PDB entry 3AEV | X-ray diffraction, 2.80 A resolution | chains B and C of the 3 polymer chains in the assembly

[Chain B]
Name: Putative uncharacterized protein PH1566
Source organism: Pyrococcus horikoshii
Reference sequence: O59282 (O59282_PYRHO); numbering as in UniProt (aligned over 1-219)
Chain sequence (219 residues; row label = number of the first residue in the row):
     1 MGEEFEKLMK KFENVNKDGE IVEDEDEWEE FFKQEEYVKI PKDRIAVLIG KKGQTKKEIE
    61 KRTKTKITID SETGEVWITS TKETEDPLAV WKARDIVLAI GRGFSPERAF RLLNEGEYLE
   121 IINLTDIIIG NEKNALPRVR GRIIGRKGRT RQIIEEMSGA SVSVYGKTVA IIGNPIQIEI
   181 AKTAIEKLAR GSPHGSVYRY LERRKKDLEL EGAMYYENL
Not modelled in the structure: 1-25, 129-134, 209-219

[Chain C]
Molecule: 11-nt RNA strand
Sequence (11 nucleotides; row label = number of the first residue in the row):
     1 GGAUCACCUC C

[How chain B and chain C interact]
Pairs across the interface (48):
  Asp-43(B) / U9(C)  base contact
  Arg-44(B) / C8(C)  hydrogen bond to the base
  Ile-45(B) / C10(C)  base contact
  Ala-46(B) / U9(C)  phosphate contact
  Ala-46(B) / C10(C)  sugar contact
  Val-47(B) / C8(C)  base contact
  Val-47(B) / U9(C)  sugar contact
  Ile-49(B) / C10(C)  sugar contact
  Ile-49(B) / C11(C)  sugar contact
  Gly-50(B) / C10(C)  sugar contact
  Gly-50(B) / C11(C)  phosphate contact
  Lys-51(B) / U9(C)  phosphate contact
  Lys-51(B) / C10(C)  phosphate contact
  Lys-51(B) / C11(C)  phosphate contact
  Lys-52(B) / C11(C)  hydrogen bond to the phosphate
  Gly-53(B) / C11(C)  sugar contact
  Lys-56(B) / C11(C)  hydrogen bond to the base
  Lys-57(B) / C11(C)  sugar contact
  Ile-69(B) / C11(C)  hydrogen bond to the base
  Ser-71(B) / C10(C)  hydrogen bond to the base
  Ser-71(B) / C11(C)  hydrogen bond to the base
  Phe-104(B) / C8(C)  base contact
  Ser-105(B) / C7(C)  hydrogen bond to the base
  Ser-105(B) / C8(C)  base contact
  Pro-106(B) / C8(C)  sugar contact
  Pro-137(B) / U4(C)  base contact
  Arg-140(B) / U4(C)  hydrogen bond to the base
  Gly-141(B) / A3(C)  hydrogen bond to the sugar
  Gly-141(B) / U4(C)  phosphate contact
  Arg-142(B) / A3(C)  hydrogen bond to the sugar
  Ile-144(B) / U4(C)  sugar contact
  Ile-144(B) / C5(C)  base contact
  Gly-145(B) / A3(C)  base contact
  Gly-145(B) / U4(C)  sugar contact
  Arg-146(B) / G2(C)  salt bridge to the phosphate
  Arg-146(B) / A3(C)  hydrogen bond to the base
  Arg-146(B) / U4(C)  salt bridge to the phosphate
  Arg-146(B) / C5(C)  salt bridge to the phosphate
  Lys-147(B) / C5(C)  hydrogen bond to the phosphate
  Gly-148(B) / C5(C)  sugar contact
  Arg-149(B) / G1(C)  hydrogen bond to the base
  Thr-150(B) / A3(C)  base contact
  Arg-151(B) / C5(C)  hydrogen bond to the base
  Arg-151(B) / A6(C)  base contact
  Val-164(B) / C5(C)  hydrogen bond to the base
  His-194(B) / A3(C)  stacking on the base
  Gly-195(B) / G2(C)  base contact
  Tyr-198(B) / A3(C)  hydrogen bond to the base
Also at the interface, not in a pair above, chain B (35 interface residues in all): Gly-103, Arg-108

[Summary]
The interface between chain B and chain C involves 35 residues on one side and 11 on the other, with 16
hydrogen bonds, 3 salt bridges and 1 aromatic stacking contact. Polar pairs include Arg-44(B)/C8(C),
Lys-56(B)/C11(C) and Ile-69(B)/C11(C).
Chain B is Putative uncharacterized protein PH1566 (Pyrococcus horikoshii) and chain C is an 11-nt RNA strand;
the structure, Crystal structure of a/eIF2alpha-aDim2p-rRNA complex from Pyrococcus horikoshii OT3, was
determined by X-ray diffraction.
